PDB entry 8KG6 | electron microscopy, 3.07 A resolution | chains 3 and 5 of the 20 polymer chains in the assembly

Chain 3:
Protein: DNA replication licensing factor MCM3
Source organism: Saccharomyces cerevisiae S288C
UniProtKB: P24279 (MCM3_YEAST); residues 1-971 here = UniProt positions 1-971
Amino-acid sequence (971 residues; numbered 1 to 971; the number before each row is that of its first residue):
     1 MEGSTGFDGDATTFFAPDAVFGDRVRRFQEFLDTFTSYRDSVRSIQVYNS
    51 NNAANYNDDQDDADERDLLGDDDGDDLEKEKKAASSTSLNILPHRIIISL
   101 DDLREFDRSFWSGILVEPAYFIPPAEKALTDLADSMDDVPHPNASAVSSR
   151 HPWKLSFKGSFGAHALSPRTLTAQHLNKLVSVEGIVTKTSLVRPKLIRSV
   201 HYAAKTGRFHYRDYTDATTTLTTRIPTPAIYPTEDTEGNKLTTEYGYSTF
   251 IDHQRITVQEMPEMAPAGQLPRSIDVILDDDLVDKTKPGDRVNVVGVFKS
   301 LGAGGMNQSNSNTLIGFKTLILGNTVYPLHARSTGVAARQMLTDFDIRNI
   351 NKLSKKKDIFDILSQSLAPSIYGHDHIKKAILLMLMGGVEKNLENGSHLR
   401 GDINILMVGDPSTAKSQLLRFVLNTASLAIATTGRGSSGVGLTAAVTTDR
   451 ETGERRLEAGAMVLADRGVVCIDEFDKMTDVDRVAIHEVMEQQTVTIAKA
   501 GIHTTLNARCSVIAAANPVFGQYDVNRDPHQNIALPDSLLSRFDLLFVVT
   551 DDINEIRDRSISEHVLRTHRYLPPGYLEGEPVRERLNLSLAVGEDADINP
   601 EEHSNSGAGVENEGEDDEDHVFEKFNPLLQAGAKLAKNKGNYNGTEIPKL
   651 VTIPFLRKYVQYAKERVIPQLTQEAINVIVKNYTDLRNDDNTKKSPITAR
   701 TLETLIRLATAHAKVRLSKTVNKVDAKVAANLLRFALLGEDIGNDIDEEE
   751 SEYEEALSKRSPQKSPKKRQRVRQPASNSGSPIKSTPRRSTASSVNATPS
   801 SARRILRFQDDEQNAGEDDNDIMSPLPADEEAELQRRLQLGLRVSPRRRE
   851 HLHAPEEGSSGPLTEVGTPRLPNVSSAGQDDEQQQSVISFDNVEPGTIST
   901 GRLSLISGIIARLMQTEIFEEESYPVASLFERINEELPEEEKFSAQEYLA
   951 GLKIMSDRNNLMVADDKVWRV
Disordered / not traced: 1-17, 56-85, 596-644, 742-971
Small-molecule neighbours:
  - ADP (adenosine-5'-diphosphate): Ser-370, Ile-371, Tyr-372, His-374, Asp-410, Pro-411, Ser-412, Thr-413, Ala-414, Lys-415, Ser-416, Gln-417, His-564, Val-565
  - ATP-gamma-S (AGS; phosphothiophosphoric acid-adenylate ester): Ser-538, Arg-542, Ala-699, Arg-700, Glu-703
Swiss-Prot annotation at these positions:
  - motif: Ser-541 to Asp-544 (Arginine finger)
  - binding site (ATP): Gly-409 to Ser-416
  - modified residue: Ser-761 (Phosphoserine), Ser-777 (Phosphoserine), Ser-781 (Phosphoserine), Thr-868 (Phosphothreonine)
  - mutagenesis: Lys-415 (K415A: No effect on MCM2-7 complex helicase activity. Loss of MCM2-7 complex helicase activity; when associated with MCM5 A-422. Reduces MCM2-7 complex helicase activity ...)

Chain 5:
Protein: Minichromosome maintenance protein 5
Source organism: Saccharomyces cerevisiae S288C
UniProtKB: P29496 (MCM5_YEAST); residue numbers follow UniProt; this construct covers 1-775
Amino-acid sequence (775 residues; row label = number of the first residue in the row):
     1 MSFDRPEIYSAPVLQGESPNDDDNTEIIKSFKNFILEFRLDSQFIYRDQL
    51 RNNILVKNYSLTVNMEHLIGYNEDIYKKLSDEPSDIIPLFETAITQVAKR
   101 ISILSRAQSANNNDKDPENTSMDTDSLLLNSLPTFQLILNSNANQIPLRD
   151 LDSEHVSKIVRLSGIIISTSVLSSRATYLSIMCRNCRHTTSITINNFNSI
   201 TGNTVSLPRSCLSTIESESSMANESNIGDESTKKNCGPDPYIIIHESSKF
   251 IDQQFLKLQEIPELVPVGEMPRNLTMTCDRYLTNKVIPGTRVTIVGIYSI
   301 YNSKNGAGSGRSGGGNGGSGVAIRTPYIKILGIQSDVETSSIWNSVTMFT
   351 EEEEEEFLQLSRNPKLYEILTNSIAPSIFGNEDIKKAIVCLLMGGSKKIL
   401 PDGMRLRGDINVLLLGDPGTAKSQLLKFVEKVSPIAVYTSGKGSSAAGLT
   451 ASVQRDPMTREFYLEGGAMVLADGGVVCIDEFDKMRDEDRVAIHEAMEQQ
   501 TISIAKAGITTVLNSRTSVLAAANPIYGRYDDLKSPGDNIDFQTTILSRF
   551 DMIFIVKDDHNEERDISIANHVINIHTGNANAMQNQQEENGSEISIEKMK
   601 RYITYCRLKCAPRLSPQAAEKLSSNFVTIRKQLLINELESTERSSIPITI
   651 RQLEAIIRITESLAKLELSPIAQERHVDEAIRLFQASTMDAASQDPIGGL
   701 NQASGTSLSEIRRFEQELKRRLPIGWSTSYQTLRREFVDTHRFSQLALDK
   751 ALYALEKHETIQLRHQGQNIYRSGV
Disordered / not traced: 1-19, 107-129, 201-204, 214-233, 306-318, 697-706, 738-746
Ion coordination: Zn2+: Cys-183, Cys-186, Cys-211, Cys-236; Mg2+: Ser-423 (together with ATP-gamma-S)
Small-molecule neighbours:
  - ADP (adenosine-5'-diphosphate): Met-404, Leu-406, Glu-498, Gln-499, Arg-549, Ile-650, Arg-651, Glu-654
  - ATP-gamma-S (AGS; phosphothiophosphoric acid-adenylate ester): Ser-377, Ile-378, Phe-379, Pro-418, Gly-419, Thr-420, Ala-421, Lys-422, Ser-423, Gln-424, Glu-481, Asn-524, Ile-568, His-571, Val-572
Swiss-Prot annotation at these positions:
  - motif: Ser-548 to Asp-551 (Arginine finger)
  - binding site (ATP): Gly-416 to Ser-423
  - mutagenesis: Lys-422 (K422A: Loss of MCM2-7 complex helicase activity)

Chain 3 / chain 5 interface:
Residue-residue contacts (173):
  Ala-119(3) / Glu-246(5)
  Tyr-120(3) / Glu-246(5)
  Tyr-120(3) / Ser-247(5)  hydrogen bond
  Thr-172(3) / Leu-172(5)
  Thr-172(3) / Asp-252(5)
  Ala-173(3) / Ser-174(5)
  Ala-173(3) / Ile-251(5)
  Ala-173(3) / Asp-252(5)
  Leu-176(3) / Phe-250(5)  hydrophobic
  Asn-177(3) / His-245(5)  hydrogen bond (side chain-backbone)
  Asn-177(3) / Glu-246(5)
  Asn-177(3) / Ser-248(5)
  Leu-221(3) / Glu-246(5)
  Thr-222(3) / Glu-246(5)
  Thr-223(3) / Ile-243(5)
  Thr-223(3) / Ile-244(5)
  Thr-223(3) / His-245(5)  hydrogen bond (side chain-backbone)
  Thr-223(3) / Glu-246(5)  hydrogen bond
  Ile-225(3) / Arg-184(5)
  Ile-225(3) / Arg-187(5)
  Ile-225(3) / Ile-242(5)  hydrophobic
  Gln-259(3) / Thr-511(5)
  Pro-262(3) / Val-512(5)
  Pro-262(3) / Asn-514(5)
  Glu-263(3) / Asn-514(5)
  Ala-265(3) / Arg-516(5)
  Ala-267(3) / Asp-473(5)
  Ala-267(3) / Arg-516(5)
  Gly-268(3) / Val-470(5)
  Gly-268(3) / Asp-473(5)  hydrogen bond (backbone-side chain)
  Gln-269(3) / Ile-287(5)
  Gln-269(3) / Ser-340(5)
  Leu-270(3) / Leu-464(5)
  Leu-270(3) / Gly-466(5)
  Leu-270(3) / Leu-513(5)  hydrophobic
  Arg-272(3) / Ser-170(5)
  Arg-272(3) / Gln-254(5)
  Arg-272(3) / Asn-284(5)  hydrogen bond
  Lys-299(3) / His-245(5)
  Lys-299(3) / Glu-246(5)  salt bridge
  Ser-300(3) / His-245(5)  hydrogen bond
  Ser-300(3) / Phe-250(5)
  Leu-301(3) / His-245(5)
  Gly-302(3) / Ile-243(5)
  Gly-302(3) / His-245(5)  hydrogen bond (backbone-side chain)
  Ala-303(3) / Ile-243(5)  hydrophobic
  Met-306(3) / Leu-179(5)  hydrophobic
  Met-306(3) / Ile-194(5)  hydrophobic
  Met-306(3) / Val-205(5)
  Met-306(3) / Ser-206(5)  hydrogen bond (backbone-side chain)
  Met-306(3) / Leu-207(5)  hydrogen bond (backbone-backbone)
  Asn-307(3) / Ser-206(5)  hydrogen bond (backbone-side chain)
  Asn-307(3) / Arg-209(5)
  Gln-308(3) / Ser-206(5)  hydrogen bond (backbone-side chain)
  Gln-308(3) / Arg-209(5)  hydrogen bond
  Ser-311(3) / Asn-198(5)
  Asn-312(3) / Asn-198(5)  hydrogen bond (backbone-side chain)
  Asn-312(3) / Ile-200(5)  hydrogen bond (side chain-backbone)
  Asn-312(3) / Ile-300(5)  hydrogen bond (side chain-backbone)
  Asn-312(3) / Tyr-301(5)
  Asn-312(3) / Tyr-327(5)
  Thr-313(3) / Arg-175(5)
  Leu-314(3) / Arg-175(5)
  Leu-314(3) / Asn-198(5)
  Leu-314(3) / Gln-253(5)
  Leu-314(3) / Phe-255(5)
  Leu-314(3) / Tyr-327(5)
  Ile-315(3) / Arg-175(5)  hydrogen bond (backbone-side chain)
  Gly-316(3) / Ser-174(5)
  Phe-317(3) / Ser-174(5)  hydrogen bond (backbone-backbone)
  Phe-317(3) / Ala-176(5)  hydrophobic
  Phe-317(3) / His-245(5)
  Phe-317(3) / Phe-250(5)  hydrophobic
  Thr-319(3) / Ser-174(5)
  Pro-369(3) / Asp-402(5)
  Ser-370(3) / Leu-400(5)
  Ser-370(3) / Asp-402(5)  hydrogen bond
  Ser-370(3) / Met-404(5)
  Ile-371(3) / Met-404(5)  hydrophobic
  Asp-410(3) / Arg-643(5)  salt bridge
  Pro-411(3) / Thr-545(5)
  Pro-411(3) / Ser-548(5)
  Ser-412(3) / Thr-649(5)  hydrogen bond
  Ser-412(3) / Ile-650(5)
  Ser-412(3) / Arg-651(5)
  Ser-416(3) / Gln-499(5)  hydrogen bond
  Gln-417(3) / Met-404(5)
  Gln-417(3) / Arg-405(5)
  Gln-417(3) / Gln-499(5)
  Arg-420(3) / Glu-495(5)  salt bridge
  Arg-420(3) / Thr-501(5)  hydrogen bond
  Asn-424(3) / Gly-403(5)
  Ile-430(3) / Thr-510(5)
  Ala-431(3) / Val-512(5)  hydrophobic
  Thr-433(3) / Glu-495(5)  hydrogen bond
  Thr-433(3) / Ser-503(5)  hydrogen bond
  Arg-435(3) / Ala-446(5)
  Arg-435(3) / Glu-488(5)  hydrogen bond (side chain-backbone)
  Arg-435(3) / Val-491(5)
  Gly-436(3) / Ser-503(5)
  Gly-436(3) / Ile-504(5)
  Gly-436(3) / Ala-505(5)  hydrogen bond (backbone-backbone)
  Ser-437(3) / Ala-505(5)
  Ser-438(3) / Ala-505(5)  hydrogen bond (backbone-backbone)
  Ser-438(3) / Lys-506(5)
  Gly-441(3) / Ala-505(5)
  Gly-441(3) / Lys-506(5)
  Gly-441(3) / Ala-507(5)
  Ala-445(3) / Ala-507(5)
  Ala-445(3) / Gly-508(5)
  Thr-448(3) / Glu-461(5)
  Arg-450(3) / Thr-459(5)
  Arg-450(3) / Glu-461(5)
  Ala-461(3) / Ala-505(5)  hydrophobic
  Ala-461(3) / Thr-510(5)
  Glu-474(3) / Val-491(5)
  Glu-474(3) / His-494(5)  salt bridge
  Lys-477(3) / Val-491(5)
  Phe-520(3) / Gln-543(5)
  Gly-521(3) / Gln-543(5)  hydrogen bond (backbone-side chain)
  Gly-521(3) / Thr-544(5)
  Gly-521(3) / Thr-545(5)
  Gln-522(3) / Thr-544(5)
  Gln-522(3) / Arg-643(5)
  Tyr-523(3) / Arg-643(5)  hydrogen bond (backbone-side chain)
  Asp-551(3) / Arg-630(5)  salt bridge
  Asp-551(3) / Thr-649(5)
  Asp-551(3) / Ile-650(5)
  Asp-552(3) / Arg-630(5)
  Ile-553(3) / Arg-630(5)
  Ile-553(3) / Leu-633(5)  hydrophobic
  Ile-553(3) / Leu-634(5)
  Ile-553(3) / Glu-637(5)
  Glu-555(3) / Val-627(5)
  Glu-555(3) / Lys-631(5)
  Asp-558(3) / Arg-630(5)  salt bridge
  Arg-559(3) / Ser-623(5)  hydrogen bond
  Arg-559(3) / Ser-624(5)
  Arg-559(3) / Val-627(5)
  Ile-561(3) / Ile-650(5)  hydrophobic
  Ser-562(3) / Ser-623(5)  hydrogen bond
  Ser-562(3) / Phe-626(5)
  Ser-562(3) / Leu-653(5)
  Val-565(3) / Ile-650(5)  hydrophobic
  Val-565(3) / Leu-653(5)  hydrophobic
  Leu-566(3) / Leu-614(5)  hydrophobic
  Leu-566(3) / Ala-619(5)
  Leu-566(3) / Leu-622(5)  hydrophobic
  Leu-566(3) / Ser-623(5)
  Leu-566(3) / Ile-657(5)  hydrophobic
  Thr-568(3) / Leu-400(5)
  Thr-568(3) / Leu-406(5)
  His-569(3) / Lys-398(5)
  His-569(3) / Leu-406(5)
  His-569(3) / Glu-654(5)  salt bridge
  His-569(3) / Ile-657(5)
  Arg-570(3) / Arg-613(5)  hydrogen bond (backbone-side chain)
  Arg-570(3) / Leu-614(5)  hydrogen bond (side chain-backbone)
  Arg-570(3) / Ser-615(5)
  Arg-570(3) / Pro-616(5)
  Tyr-571(3) / Lys-398(5)
  Tyr-571(3) / Ile-399(5)
  Tyr-571(3) / Pro-401(5)
  Leu-572(3) / Arg-613(5)
  Glu-578(3) / Arg-613(5)  salt bridge
  Glu-578(3) / Pro-670(5)
  Glu-578(3) / Ile-671(5)
  Gly-579(3) / Ala-611(5)
  Gly-579(3) / Pro-670(5)
  Pro-581(3) / Leu-608(5)
  Pro-581(3) / Lys-609(5)
  Pro-581(3) / Ala-611(5)  hydrophobic
  Val-582(3) / Lys-397(5)
Also at the interface, not in a pair above, chain 3 (96 interface residues in all): Lys-188, Pro-266, Pro-271, Phe-421, Thr-432, Leu-442, Glu-458, Ala-459, Gly-460, Leu-464, Asn-517, Glu-563, Glu-580, Ile-653
Also at the interface, not in a pair above, chain 5 (118 interface residues in all): Val-171, Ser-173, Met-182, Ser-199, Thr-277, Asn-302, Ser-341, Ile-342, Arg-460, Glu-465, Ala-492, Ile-509, Arg-549, Cys-610, Pro-612, Glu-620, Ser-644, Glu-661

In short:
96 residues of chain 3 face 118 of chain 5 across their interface, with 33 hydrogen bonds and 8 salt bridges.
Polar pairs include Lys-299(3)/Glu-246(5), Asp-410(3)/Arg-643(5) and Arg-420(3)/Glu-495(5). ADP is bound
between chain 3 and chain 5. Chain 3 binds ATP-gamma-S.
Here chain 3 is DNA replication licensing factor MCM3 and chain 5 is Minichromosome maintenance protein 5,
both from Saccharomyces cerevisiae S288C. Entry 8KG6 (Yeast replisome in state I) was determined by electron
microscopy together with 8W7S, 8KG8, 8KG9 and 8W7M from the same study.
